PDB entry 5K8J | X-ray diffraction, 1.60 A resolution | chains A and C of the 4 polymer chains in the assembly

== Chain A ==
Name: VapB family protein
Organism: Caulobacter crescentus
UniProt: Q9AC34 (Q9AC34_CAUCR); residue numbers follow UniProt; this construct covers 2-79
Chain sequence (85 residues; row label = number of the first residue in the row; numbers below 1 keep their minus sign (Mse-5 is residue -5)):
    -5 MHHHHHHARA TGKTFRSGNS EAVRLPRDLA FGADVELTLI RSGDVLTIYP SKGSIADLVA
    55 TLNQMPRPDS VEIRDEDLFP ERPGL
Not modelled in the structure: -5 to -1
Modified / non-standard residues: Mse-5 (selenomethionine); Mse59 (selenomethionine; parent Met)
Differences from the reference sequence: initiating methionine (-5); expression tag (-4 to 1)

== Chain C ==
Name: Ribonuclease VapC
Organism: Caulobacter crescentus
Notes: EC 3.1.-.-
UniProt: Q9AC35 (Q9AC35_CAUCR); residue numbers follow UniProt; this construct covers 1-128
Chain sequence (128 residues; numbered 1 to 128; the number before each row is that of its first residue):
     1 MAYVLDTNVA IHLRDGDPEV TTRVTALNGA ILLSIISRVE LEGGVYREAA QAGLRRSRLD
    61 VMLKVLPVLD FDGAAADEYR RIVESAGYSR RKVVDRMIAA QALAHRATFV TFNADDFRDI
   121 PGLSLLAW
Not modelled in the structure: 1
Modified / non-standard residues: Mse1 (selenomethionine); Mse62 (selenomethionine; parent Met); Mse97 (selenomethionine; parent Met)
What the authors report for this chain:
  - catalytic residues: Asp6, Glu40, Asp95, Asn113, Asp116

== How chain A and chain C interact ==
Contacting residue pairs - 29 pairs, chain A then chain C:
  His1(A) with Asp70(C), salt bridge; Asp72(C)
  Asp69(A) with Tyr88(C), hydrogen bond; Arg90(C)
  Glu70(A) with Arg90(C), hydrogen bond (backbone-side chain)
  Asp71(A) with Arg90(C), hydrogen bond (backbone-side chain)
  Leu72(A) with Arg90(C); Val94(C)
  Phe73(A) with Ile36(C), hydrophobic; Glu40(C); Val94(C), hydrophobic
  Arg76(A) with Thr7(C); Asn8(C); Ile11(C); Glu40(C), salt bridge; Val94(C); Asp95(C), salt bridge
  Pro77(A) with Asn8(C); Ile11(C)
  Gly78(A) with Ile11(C); Arg14(C); Asp15(C)
  Leu79(A) with Ile11(C), hydrophobic; Arg14(C); Glu40(C); Leu41(C), hydrophobic; Gly44(C); Arg47(C), hydrogen bond (backbone-side chain); Arg55(C)
Other interface residues (no listed pair), chain A (11 interface residues in all): Pro74
Other interface residues (no listed pair), chain C (20 interface residues in all): Asp6, Val93, Ile98
Interface features reported in the paper:
  - interface residues, chain A: Arg76(A)

== Overview ==
11 residues of chain A and 20 residues of chain C are in contact; the contacts include 4 hydrogen bonds and 3
salt bridges. Among the polar pairs are His1(A)-Asp70(C), Arg76(A)-Glu40(C) and Arg76(A)-Asp95(C). The paper
reports catalytic residues Asp6(C), Glu40(C) and Asp95(C) among others; the interface residue Arg76(A).
Chain A is VapB family protein and chain C is Ribonuclease VapC, both from Caulobacter crescentus; the
structure, Structure of Caulobacter crescentus VapBC1 (apo form), was determined by X-ray diffraction together
with 5L6L and 5L6M from the same study.
